Entry 4MQK (X-ray diffraction, 2.24 A resolution); this record covers chains A and E of the 4 polymer chains in the assembly.

# Chain A (and E)
Molecule: Hemoglobin subunit alpha
Source organism: Homo sapiens
Notes: engineered mutation(s): V67M; chain E of this document is another copy of the same molecule, construct and numbering; everything in this record applies to it too
UniProtKB: P69905 (HBA_HUMAN); residues 1-141 here correspond to UniProt positions 2-142 (UniProt number = residue number + 1)
Amino-acid sequence (141 residues; row label = number of the first residue in the row):
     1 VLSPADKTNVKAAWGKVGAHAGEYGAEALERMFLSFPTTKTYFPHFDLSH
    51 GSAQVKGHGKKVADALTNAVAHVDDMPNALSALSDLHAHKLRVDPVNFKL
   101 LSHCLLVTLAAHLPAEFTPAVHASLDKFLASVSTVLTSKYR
UniProt features mapped onto this chain:
  - binding site (O2): H58
  - binding site (heme b): H87
  - site: T8, N9 (Microbial infection: Cleavage), K11 (Not glycated), A13, W14 (Microbial infection: Cleavage), Y24, G25 (Microbial infection: Cleavage), L29, E30 (Microbial infection: Cleavage), H45, F46 (Microbial infection: Cleavage), D47, L48 (Microbial infection: Cleavage), S52, A53 (Microbial infection: Cleavage), V55, K56 (Microbial infection: Cleavage), K56 (Not glycated), G59, K60 (Microbial infection: Cleavage), K60 (Not glycated), K90 (Not glycated), L91, R92 (Microbial infection: Cleavage), K99 (Not glycated), L106, V107 (Microbial infection: Cleavage), T108, L109 (Microbial infection: Cleavage), V121, H122 (Microbial infection: Cleavage), S133, T134 (Microbial infection: Cleavage)
  - modified residue: S3 (Phosphoserine), K7 (N6-succinyllysine), T8 (Phosphothreonine), K11 (N6-succinyllysine), K16 (N6-acetyllysine), Y24 (Phosphotyrosine), S35 (Phosphoserine), K40 (N6-succinyllysine), S49 (Phosphoserine), S102 (Phosphoserine), T108 (Phosphothreonine), S124 (Phosphoserine), S131 (Phosphoserine), T134 (Phosphothreonine), T137 (Phosphothreonine), S138 (Phosphoserine)
  - glycosylation (N-linked (Glc) (glycation) lysine): K7, K16, K40, K61
Metal / ion sites: heme Fe: H87 (together with carbon monoxide)
Residues lining bound ligands:
  - carbon monoxide (CMO): L29, F43, H58, V62, H87
  - heme (HEM): M32, T39, Y42, F43, F46, H58, K61, V62, A65, L66, L83, L86, H87, L91, V93, N97, F98, L101, V132, L136

# How chain A and chain E interact
Contacting residue pairs (8):
  V1(A) - S138(E)
  T134(A) - T134(E)
  S138(A) - V1(E)
  Y140(A) - K127(E)  hydrogen bond (backbone-side chain)
  R141(A) - K127(E)
  R141(A) - A130(E)
  R141(A) - S131(E)
  R141(A) - T134(E)  hydrogen bond

# In short
The interface between chain A and chain E involves 5 residues on one side and 6 on the other, with 2 hydrogen
bonds. Among the polar pairs are Y140(A)-K127(E) and R141(A)-T134(E). Chain A binds heme and carbon monoxide.
Both chains are Hemoglobin subunit alpha (Homo sapiens). Entry 4MQK (Carbonmonoxy Structure of the Human Fetal
Hemoglobin Mutant HbF Toms River alphawtgammaV67M) was determined by X-ray diffraction.
